PDB entry 2IH2 | X-ray diffraction, 1.61 A resolution | chains C and A of the 3 polymer chains in the assembly

[Chain C]
Molecule: 10-nt DNA strand
Sequence (10 nucleotides; numbered 11 to 20; the number before each row is that of its first residue):
    11 GACAXCGXAC
Modified positions: 5PY (1-(2'-deoxy-5'-O-phosphono-beta-D-erythro-pentofuranosyl)-5-methylpyrimidin-2(1h)-one) at position 15; 6MA (N6-methyl-deoxy-adenosine-5'-monophosphate) at position 18

[Chain A]
Name: Modification methylase TaqI
Organism: Thermus aquaticus
Notes: EC 2.1.1.72
Reference sequence: P14385 (MTTA_THEAQ); residue numbers follow UniProt; this construct covers 1-421
Amino-acid sequence (421 residues; row label = number of the first residue in the row):
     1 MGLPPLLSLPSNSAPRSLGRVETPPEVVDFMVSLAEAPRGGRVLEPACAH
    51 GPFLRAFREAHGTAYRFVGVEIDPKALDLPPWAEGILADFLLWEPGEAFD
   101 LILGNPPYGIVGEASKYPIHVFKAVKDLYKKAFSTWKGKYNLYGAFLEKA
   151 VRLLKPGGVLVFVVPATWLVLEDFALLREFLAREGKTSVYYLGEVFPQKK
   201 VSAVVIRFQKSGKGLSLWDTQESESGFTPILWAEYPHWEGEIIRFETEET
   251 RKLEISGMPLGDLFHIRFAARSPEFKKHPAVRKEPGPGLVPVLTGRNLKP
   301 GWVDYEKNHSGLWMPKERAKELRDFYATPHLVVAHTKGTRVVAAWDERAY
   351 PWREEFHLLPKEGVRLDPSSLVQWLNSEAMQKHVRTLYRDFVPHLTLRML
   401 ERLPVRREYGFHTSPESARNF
Disordered / not traced: 1-20, 414-421
Curated features (UniProtKB/Swiss-Prot):
  - binding site (S-adenosyl-L-methionine): Thr23, Glu45 to Cys48, Glu71, Asp89, Pro107
  - site (Important for catalytic activity): Asn105, Pro106, Tyr108
  - mutagenesis: Tyr108 (Y108A/G: Drastically reduces enzymatic activity; KM for both DNA and s-adenosylmethionine is not significantly changed; Y108F/W: Essentially wild-type activity), Phe196 (F196A: Drastically reduces enzymatic activity; KM for both DNA and s-adenosylmethionine is not significantly changed; F196W: Essentially wild-type activity)

[Interface between chain C and chain A]
Residue-residue contacts (36):
  DA12(C) - Lys200(A)  base contact
  DA14(C) - Gly295(A)  phosphate contact
  DA14(C) - Arg296(A)  phosphate contact
  DA14(C) - Thr336(A)  base contact
  DA14(C) - Lys337(A)  salt bridge to the phosphate
  DA14(C) - Pro393(A)  base contact
  5PY_15(C) - Thr294(A)  phosphate contact
  5PY_15(C) - Gly295(A)  hydrogen bond to the phosphate
  5PY_15(C) - Arg296(A)  phosphate contact
  5PY_15(C) - Thr336(A)  phosphate contact
  5PY_15(C) - Glu354(A)  phosphate contact
  5PY_15(C) - Pro393(A)  base contact
  DC16(C) - Lys116(A)  hydrogen bond to the base
  DC16(C) - Arg271(A)  base contact
  DC16(C) - Ser272(A)  hydrogen bond to the phosphate
  DC16(C) - Thr336(A)  base contact
  DC16(C) - Arg353(A)  salt bridge to the phosphate
  DC16(C) - Glu354(A)  base contact
  DG17(C) - Lys116(A)  sugar contact
  DG17(C) - Tyr117(A)  hydrogen bond to the base
  DG17(C) - Arg271(A)  hydrogen bond to the base
  DG17(C) - Ser272(A)  hydrogen bond to the phosphate
  DG17(C) - Pro273(A)  sugar contact
  DG17(C) - Lys276(A)  salt bridge to the phosphate
  6MA_18(C) - Glu113(A)  phosphate contact
  6MA_18(C) - Ser115(A)  sugar contact
  6MA_18(C) - Lys116(A)  sugar contact
  6MA_18(C) - Tyr117(A)  base contact
  6MA_18(C) - Arg271(A)  base contact
  DA19(C) - Gly112(A)  phosphate contact
  DA19(C) - Glu113(A)  hydrogen bond to the phosphate
  DA19(C) - Lys126(A)  hydrogen bond to the phosphate
  DA19(C) - Lys139(A)  sugar contact
  DC20(C) - Lys126(A)  salt bridge to the phosphate
  DC20(C) - Lys130(A)  salt bridge to the phosphate
  DC20(C) - Gly138(A)  sugar contact
Also at the interface, not in a pair above, chain C (9 interface residues in all): DC13
Also at the interface, not in a pair above, chain A (26 interface residues in all): Val111, Gly338, Glu355, His394

[Summary]
9 residues of chain C and 26 residues of chain A are in contact; the contacts include 8 hydrogen bonds and 5
salt bridges. Among the polar pairs are DC16(C)-Lys116(A), DG17(C)-Tyr117(A) and DG17(C)-Arg271(A).
Here chain C is a 10-nt DNA strand and chain A is Modification methylase TaqI (Thermus aquaticus). Entry 2IH2
(Crystal structure of the adenine-specific DNA methyltransferase M.TaqI complexed with the cofactor analog
AETA and a ...) was determined by X-ray diffraction.
